Entry 7BB6 (electron microscopy, 4.20 A resolution (low resolution: residue-level contacts below are approximate; hydrogen-bond / salt-bridge calls are withheld)); this record covers chains A and E of the 6 polymer chains in the assembly.

Chain A:
Name: Vasopressin V2 receptor
From: Homo sapiens
UniProtKB: P30518 (V2R_HUMAN); the construct has insertions or renumbered stretches relative to UniProt, so the offset changes along the chain: -5 to 22 = UniProt 3-30; 31-371 = UniProt 31-371
Chain sequence (440 residues; each row starts with the number of its first residue; numbers below 1 keep their minus sign (Met-38 is residue -38)):
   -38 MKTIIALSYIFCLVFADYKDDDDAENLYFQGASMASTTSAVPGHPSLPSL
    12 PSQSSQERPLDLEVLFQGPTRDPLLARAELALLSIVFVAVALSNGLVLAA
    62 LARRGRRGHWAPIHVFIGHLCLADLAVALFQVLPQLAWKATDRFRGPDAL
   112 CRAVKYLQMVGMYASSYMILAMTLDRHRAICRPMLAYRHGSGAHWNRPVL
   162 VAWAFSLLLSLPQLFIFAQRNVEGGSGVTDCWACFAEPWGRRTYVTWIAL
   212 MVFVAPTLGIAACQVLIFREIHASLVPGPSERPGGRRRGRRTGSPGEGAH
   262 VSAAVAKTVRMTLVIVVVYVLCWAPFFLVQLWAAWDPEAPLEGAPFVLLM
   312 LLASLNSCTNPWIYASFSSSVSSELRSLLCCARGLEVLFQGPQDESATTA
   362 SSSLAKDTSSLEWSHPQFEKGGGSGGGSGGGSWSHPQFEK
Unresolved in the structure: -38 to 32, 145-156, 235-260, 341-401
Differences from the reference sequence: initiating methionine (-38); expression tag (-37 to -6, 372-401); conflict Gln14 (Asn22 in P30518), Leu346 (Arg in P30518), Glu347 (Thr in P30518), Val348 (Pro in P30518), Leu349 (Pro in P30518), Phe350 (Ser in P30518), Gln351 (Leu in P30518), Ala358 (Cys in P30518); insertion (23-30)
UniProt features mapped onto this chain:
  - lipidation (S-palmitoyl cysteine): Cys341, Cys342
Disulfides: Cys112-Cys192
What the authors report for this chain:
  - conformationally variable residues (side-chain flip): Met123, Asp136, Arg137, Trp284, Phe287, Phe328
  - binding site for arginine-vasopressin: Met123
  - disease-associated variants - V88M, R137H: decreased expression (citing earlier work)
  - contacts within the chain: Val88-Met123, Arg137-Tyr325
  - disease-associated variants - M272R: decreased localization (citing earlier work)
  - disease-associated variants - R137C, R137L: increased signaling (citing earlier work)

Chain E:
Name: Guanine nucleotide-binding protein G(s) subunit alpha isoforms short
From: Homo sapiens
UniProtKB: P63092 (GNAS2_HUMAN); residue numbers follow UniProt; this construct covers 1-394
Chain sequence (394 residues; numbered 1 to 394; the number before each row is that of its first residue):
     1 MGCLGNSKTEDQRNEEKAQREANKKIEKQLQKDKQVYRATHRLLLLGAGE
    51 SGKSTIVKQMRILHVNGFNGEGGEEDPQAARSNSDGEKATKVQDIKNNLK
   101 EAIETIVAAMSNLVPPVELANPENQFRVDYILSVMNVPDFDFPPEFYEHA
   151 KALWEDEGVRACYERSNEYQLIDCAQYFLDKIDVIKQADYVPSDQDLLRC
   201 RVLTSGIFETKFQVDKVNFHMFDVGGQRDERRKWIQCFNDVTAIIFVVAS
   251 SSYNMVIREDNQTNRLQEALNLFKSIWNNRWLRTISVILFLNKQDLLAEK
   301 VLAGKSKIEDYFPEFARYTTPEDATPEPGEDPRVTRAKYFIRDEFLRIST
   351 ASGDGRHYCYPHFTCAVDTENIRRVFNDCRDIIQRMHLRQYELL
Unresolved in the structure: 1-10, 46-202, 250-262
What the authors report for this chain:
  - conformationally variable residues (side-chain flip): Leu394

Interface between chain A and chain E:
Residue-residue contacts - 26 pairs, chain A then chain E:
  Trp71(A) with Gln35(E); Arg38(E)
  Ile74(A) with Gln390(E); Tyr391(E)
  Arg137(A) with Leu394(E)
  Ala140(A) with Ile383(E); His387(E)
  Ile141(A) with Arg380(E); Gln384(E)
  Arg143(A) with Arg380(E)
  Pro144(A) with Arg380(E)
  Glu231(A) with Asp381(E); Gln384(E)
  Ile232(A) with Tyr358(E)
  His261(A) with Arg389(E); Glu392(E)
  Val262(A) with Arg385(E)
  Ala265(A) with Leu393(E)
  Thr269(A) with Leu393(E)
  Met272(A) with Leu393(E)
  Ile276(A) with Leu394(E)
  Phe328(A) with Glu392(E); Leu393(E); Leu394(E)
  Ser329(A) with Tyr391(E); Glu392(E)
Other interface residues (no listed pair), chain A (26 interface residues in all): Arg67, Gly69, His70, Ala72, Pro73, Asp136, Ile228, Tyr325, Ser330
Other interface residues (no listed pair), chain E (17 interface residues in all): Lys34, Arg356
From the paper, about this interface:
  - pairs named by the authors: Arg137(A)-Leu394(E), Phe328(A)-Leu394(E), Gln35(E)-Trp71(A), Arg38(E)-Trp71(A)
  - interface residues, chain A: Trp71(A), Phe328(A)

In short:
26 residues of chain A face 17 of chain E across their interface. The paper describes contacts between
Arg137(A) and Leu394(E), Phe328(A) and Leu394(E) and Gln35(E) and Trp71(A) among others. From the paper: a
binding site for arginine-vasopressin at Met123(A); V88M and R137H of chain A reduce expression; 5
substitutions were tested in all.
Chain A is Vasopressin V2 receptor and chain E is Guanine nucleotide-binding protein G(s) subunit alpha
isoforms short, both from Homo sapiens; the structure, AVP-V2R-Galphas-beta1-gamma2-Nb35 (L state), was
determined by electron microscopy together with 7BB7 from the same study.
